Entry 1BUA (X-ray diffraction, 2.15 A resolution); this record covers chains C and B of the 4 polymer chains in the assembly.

# Chain C
Molecule: 11-nt DNA strand
Sequence (11 nucleotides; each row starts with the number of its first residue):
   901 AAAGACITCT T

# Chain B
Molecule: Endonuclease ecorv
From: Escherichia coli
Notes: EC 3.1.21.4
Reference sequence: P04390 (T2E5_ECOLI); residues 2-245 here correspond to UniProt positions 1-244 (UniProt number = residue number - 1)
Chain sequence (244 residues; numbered 2 to 245; the number before each row is that of its first residue):
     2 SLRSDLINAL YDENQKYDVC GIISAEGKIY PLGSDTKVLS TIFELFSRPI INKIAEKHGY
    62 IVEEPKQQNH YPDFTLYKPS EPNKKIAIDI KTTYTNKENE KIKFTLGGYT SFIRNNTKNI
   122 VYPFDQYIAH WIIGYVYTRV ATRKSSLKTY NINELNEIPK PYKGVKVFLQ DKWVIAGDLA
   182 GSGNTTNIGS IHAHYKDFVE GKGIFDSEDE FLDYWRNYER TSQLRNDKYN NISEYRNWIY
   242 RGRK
Unresolved in the structure: 15-18, 98-101, 141-146, 245

# How chain C and chain B interact
Contacting residue pairs (17; chain C residue first):
  DA901(C) / Leu-180(B)  sugar contact
  DA902(C) / Ser-223(B)  hydrogen bond to the phosphate
  DA902(C) / Arg-226(B)  salt bridge to the phosphate
  DA902(C) / Asn-231(B)  phosphate contact
  DA903(C) / Gly-184(B)  base contact
  DA903(C) / Thr-222(B)  phosphate contact
  DA903(C) / Ser-223(B)  hydrogen bond to the phosphate
  DG904(C) / Ser-183(B)  base contact
  DG904(C) / Gly-184(B)  hydrogen bond to the base
  DG904(C) / Asn-185(B)  hydrogen bond to the base
  DA905(C) / Asn-185(B)  hydrogen bond to the base
  DA905(C) / Thr-186(B)  base contact
  DT908(C) / Asn-70(B)  base contact
  DC909(C) / Gln-69(B)  phosphate contact
  DC909(C) / Asn-70(B)  hydrogen bond to the sugar
  DT910(C) / Gln-69(B)  phosphate contact
  DT911(C) / His-71(B)  salt bridge to the phosphate
Interface residues without a listed pair, chain C (10 interface residues in all): DC906
Interface residues without a listed pair, chain B (14 interface residues in all): Gly-182, Tyr-219

# In short
The interface between chain C and chain B involves 10 residues on one side and 14 on the other; the contacts
include 6 hydrogen bonds and 2 salt bridges. Polar contacts include DG904(C)/Gly-184(B), DG904(C)/Asn-185(B)
and DA905(C)/Asn-185(B).
Here chain C is an 11-nt DNA strand and chain B is Endonuclease ecorv (Escherichia coli). Entry 1BUA
(Structural and energetic origins of indirect readout in site-specific DNA cleavage by a restriction
endonuclease) was determined by X-ray diffraction (same publication as 1BSU).
